PDB entry 1XMH | X-ray diffraction, 2.32 A resolution | chains A and C of the 6 polymer chains in the assembly

Chain A:
Name: Methane monooxygenase component A alpha chain
Organism: Methylococcus capsulatus
Notes: EC 1.14.13.25; fragment: alpha subunit
UniProtKB: P22869 (MEMA_METCA); numbering as in UniProt (aligned over 1-527)
Amino-acid sequence (527 residues; each row starts with the number of its first residue):
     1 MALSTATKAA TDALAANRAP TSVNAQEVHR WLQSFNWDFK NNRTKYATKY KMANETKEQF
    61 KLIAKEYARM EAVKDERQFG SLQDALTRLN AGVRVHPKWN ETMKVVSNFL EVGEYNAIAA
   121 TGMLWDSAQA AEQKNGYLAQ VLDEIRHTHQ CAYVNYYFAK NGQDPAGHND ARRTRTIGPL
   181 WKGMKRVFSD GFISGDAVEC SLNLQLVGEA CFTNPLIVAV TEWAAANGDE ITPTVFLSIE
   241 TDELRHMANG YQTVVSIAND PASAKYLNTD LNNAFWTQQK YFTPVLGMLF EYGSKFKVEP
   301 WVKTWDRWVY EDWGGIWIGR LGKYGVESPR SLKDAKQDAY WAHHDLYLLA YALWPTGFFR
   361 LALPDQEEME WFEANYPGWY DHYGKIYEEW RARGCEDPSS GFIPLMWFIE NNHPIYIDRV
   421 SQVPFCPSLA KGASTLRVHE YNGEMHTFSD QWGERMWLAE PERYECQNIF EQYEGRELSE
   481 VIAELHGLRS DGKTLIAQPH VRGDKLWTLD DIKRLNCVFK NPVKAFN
Unresolved in the structure: 1-17
Swiss-Prot annotation at these positions:
  - active site: Cys151
  - binding site (Fe cation): Glu114, Glu144, His147, Glu209, Glu243, His246
Ion coordination: Co2+ site 1: Glu114, Glu144, His147, Glu243; Co2+ site 2: Glu144, Glu209, Glu243, His246

Chain C:
Name: Methane monooxygenase component A beta chain
Organism: Methylococcus capsulatus
Notes: EC 1.14.13.25; fragment: beta subunit
UniProtKB: P18798 (MEMB_METCA); residues 2-389 here correspond to UniProt positions 1-388 (UniProt number = residue number - 1)
Amino-acid sequence (388 residues; numbered 2 to 389; the number before each row is that of its first residue):
     2 SMLGERRRGL TDPEMAEVIL KALPEAPLDG NNKMGYFVTP RWKRLTEYEA LTVYAQPNAD
    62 WIAGGLDWGD WTQKFHGGRP SWGNETTELR TVDWFKHRDP LRRWHAPYVK DKAEEWRYTD
   122 RFLQGYSADG QIRAMNPTWR DEFINRYWGA FLFNEYGLFN AHSQGAREAL SDVTRVSLAF
   182 WGFDKIDIAQ MIQLERGFLA KIVPGFDEST AVPKAEWTNG EVYKSARLAV EGLWQEVFDW
   242 NESAFSVHAV YDALFGQFVR REFFQRLAPR FGDNLTPFFI NQAQTYFQIA KQGVQDLYYN
   302 CLGDDPEFSD YNRTVMRNWT GKWLEPTIAA LRDFMGLFAK LPAGTTDKEE ITASLYRVVD
   362 DWIEDYASRI DFKADRDQIV KAVLAGLK
Differences from the reference sequence: conflict Glu18 (Ala17 in P18798), Arg370 (Ala369 in P18798)

How chain A and chain C interact:
Residue-residue contacts (245):
  Arg18(A) with Ser128(C); Ala129(C), hydrogen bond (side chain-backbone); Gly131(C)
  Ala19(A) with Ser128(C)
  Pro20(A) with Gln125(C); Ser128(C); Ala129(C), hydrophobic
  Thr21(A) with Leu124(C); Gln125(C); Ser128(C), hydrogen bond (backbone-side chain); Phe199(C); Lys202(C); Ile203(C)
  Ser22(A) with Asp121(C), hydrogen bond; Leu124(C); Lys202(C), hydrogen bond (backbone-side chain)
  Val23(A) with Trp117(C); Leu195(C), hydrophobic; Gly198(C); Phe199(C)
  Glu27(A) with Lys202(C), salt bridge
  Val28(A) with Gln191(C); Leu195(C), hydrophobic
  Trp31(A) with Gln194(C); Glu209(C), hydrogen bond; Ser210(C); Thr211(C)
  Leu32(A) with Gln191(C)
  Ser34(A) with Phe154(C); Thr211(C), hydrogen bond; Lys215(C), hydrogen bond (backbone-side chain)
  Phe35(A) with Leu153(C), hydrophobic; Phe154(C); Tyr157(C)
  Asn36(A) with Tyr157(C); Lys215(C), hydrogen bond (backbone-side chain); Trp235(C)
  Trp37(A) with Phe154(C); Lys215(C); Trp218(C); Thr219(C); Arg228(C); Val231(C), hydrophobic; Glu232(C), hydrogen bond
  Phe39(A) with Glu232(C); Trp235(C), hydrophobic; Gln236(C)
  Asn41(A) with Gln236(C); Glu237(C)
  Asn42(A) with Trp235(C); Gln236(C), hydrogen bond
  Arg43(A) with Gln236(C), hydrogen bond (side chain-backbone); Phe239(C)
  Lys45(A) with Gln165(C), hydrogen bond; Trp235(C), hydrogen bond (side chain-backbone); Gln236(C); Val238(C), hydrogen bond (side chain-backbone); Phe239(C)
  Tyr46(A) with Arg80(C); Gln165(C); Arg168(C); Glu169(C), hydrogen bond
  Ile63(A) with Gln191(C)
  Ala64(A) with Lys113(C); Phe184(C), hydrophobic; Asp188(C); Gln191(C), hydrogen bond (backbone-side chain)
  Lys65(A) with Lys113(C); Glu116(C); Trp117(C); Asp188(C), salt bridge; Met192(C); Gln283(C), hydrogen bond; Tyr287(C), hydrogen bond
  Glu66(A) with Trp117(C), hydrogen bond
  Tyr67(A) with His106(C), hydrogen bond; Phe184(C), hydrophobic
  Ala68(A) with Val110(C); Lys113(C); Ala114(C)
  Arg69(A) with Ala114(C); Trp117(C)
  Ala72(A) with Val110(C); Ala114(C), hydrophobic
  Asp75(A) with Ala107(C); Val110(C)
  Phe79(A) with Trp105(C), hydrophobic; Ala107(C), hydrophobic
  Val93(A) with Leu24(C)
  Arg94(A) with Leu11(C); Ile20(C); Leu21(C)
  Val95(A) with Ile20(C); Leu24(C)
  His96(A) with Ile20(C)
  Pro97(A) with Ala23(C)
  Glu111(A) with Ala56(C)
  Val112(A) with Pro58(C), hydrophobic
  Tyr115(A) with Gln57(C), hydrogen bond; Trp83(C), hydrophobic; Ser172(C), hydrogen bond (side chain-backbone); Asp173(C), hydrogen bond (side chain-backbone); Arg176(C), hydrogen bond
  Asn116(A) with Pro58(C); Trp83(C)
  Ile118(A) with Arg176(C)
  Ala119(A) with Trp83(C), hydrophobic; Ala167(C); Arg168(C); Arg176(C)
  Gly122(A) with Ser164(C); Ala167(C)
  Met123(A) with Phe76(C), hydrophobic; Arg168(C)
  Trp125(A) with Phe160(C), hydrophobic; Asn161(C); His163(C); Ser164(C); Ala167(C), hydrophobic
  Asp126(A) with Ser164(C), hydrogen bond; Gln165(C)
  Ala131(A) with Tyr157(C)
  Lys134(A) with Tyr157(C); Asn161(C)
  Asn135(A) with Ile187(C)
  Leu138(A) with Phe160(C), hydrophobic; Phe184(C), hydrophobic; Ile187(C), hydrophobic
  Leu142(A) with His106(C), hydrogen bond (backbone-side chain); Phe181(C), hydrophobic; Phe184(C), hydrophobic
  Ile145(A) with Ala180(C), hydrophobic
  Arg146(A) with His106(C)
  His149(A) with Leu52(C); Thr53(C), hydrogen bond; Trp105(C); His106(C), hydrogen bond (side chain-backbone)
  Ala152(A) with Met35(C); Leu52(C)
  Tyr153(A) with Glu48(C); Leu52(C)
  Tyr156(A) with Met35(C), hydrophobic; Glu48(C); Ala51(C), hydrophobic; Leu52(C), hydrophobic
  Ala159(A) with Asn33(C)
  Lys160(A) with Asn33(C), hydrogen bond (backbone-side chain)
  Gly162(A) with Pro28(C)
  Gln163(A) with Leu24(C); Pro25(C); Pro28(C); Leu29(C), hydrogen bond (backbone-backbone)
  Asp164(A) with Leu29(C)
  Pro165(A) with Asp30(C); Asn32(C); Asn33(C)
  Ala166(A) with Asp30(C)
  His168(A) with Met35(C)
  Asn169(A) with Asn32(C), hydrogen bond (side chain-backbone); Lys34(C); Met35(C); Gly36(C), hydrogen bond (backbone-backbone); Tyr37(C); Phe38(C)
  Asp170(A) with Tyr37(C), hydrogen bond; Phe38(C)
  Arg172(A) with Met35(C); Ala51(C), hydrogen bond (side chain-backbone); Leu52(C), hydrogen bond (side chain-backbone); Thr53(C); Val54(C), hydrogen bond (side chain-backbone); Tyr55(C); Ala56(C)
  Arg173(A) with Tyr37(C), hydrogen bond; Phe38(C); Leu67(C)
  Thr176(A) with Asp68(C); Trp69(C), hydrogen bond (backbone-side chain)
  Trp181(A) with Pro58(C), hydrophobic; Asp68(C), hydrogen bond
  Lys182(A) with Trp69(C), hydrogen bond (side chain-backbone); Thr73(C)
  Lys185(A) with Asp68(C), salt bridge; Thr73(C)
  Arg186(A) with Thr73(C), hydrogen bond (backbone-side chain); Gln74(C), hydrogen bond
  Asp190(A) with Trp72(C); Thr73(C), hydrogen bond; Gln74(C); Ser82(C), hydrogen bond
  Gly191(A) with Gln74(C)
  Ile193(A) with Phe76(C); Ser82(C); Trp83(C); Arg168(C), hydrogen bond (backbone-side chain)
  Ser194(A) with Gln74(C), hydrogen bond (backbone-side chain); Lys75(C); Phe76(C); Ser82(C), hydrogen bond
  Gly195(A) with Phe76(C)
  Glu222(A) with Arg7(C), salt bridge
  Ala225(A) with Arg9(C); Gly10(C), hydrogen bond (backbone-backbone)
  Ala226(A) with Gly10(C); Met16(C)
  Asn227(A) with Ile20(C)
  Gly228(A) with Gly10(C); Leu11(C); Ile20(C)
  Glu230(A) with Arg9(C), salt bridge; Leu11(C)
  Phe296(A) with Met16(C); Val19(C), hydrophobic; Ile20(C), hydrophobic
  Arg360(A) with Leu29(C)
  Gln422(A) with Thr73(C)
  Glu460(A) with His77(C), salt bridge
  Glu462(A) with Lys75(C); His77(C); Gly78(C), hydrogen bond (side chain-backbone); Gly79(C)
  Arg463(A) with Thr73(C); Gln74(C); Lys75(C), hydrogen bond (side chain-backbone); Phe76(C); His77(C), hydrogen bond
  Tyr464(A) with Thr73(C); Gln74(C), hydrogen bond
  Glu465(A) with Asp71(C); Lys75(C), salt bridge
  Cys466(A) with Asp71(C); Trp72(C); Thr73(C)
  Gln467(A) with Trp69(C); Gly70(C); Asp71(C), hydrogen bond (side chain-backbone)
  Asn468(A) with Trp69(C)
  Ile469(A) with Trp69(C), hydrophobic
  Gln472(A) with Trp69(C)
  Tyr473(A) with Trp69(C), hydrogen bond
  Arg489(A) with Leu29(C), hydrogen bond (side chain-backbone); Asp30(C)
  Ser490(A) with Asp30(C), hydrogen bond; Asn32(C)
  Gly503(A) with Leu29(C)
Also at the interface, not in a pair above, chain A (115 interface residues in all): Ala25, Asp38, Leu62, Glu71, Leu89, Ala120, Thr148, Asn155, Arg175, Ser189, Glu199, Lys295, Val420, Leu485
Also at the interface, not in a pair above, chain C (115 interface residues in all): Arg8, Ala27, Gly31, Pro81, Tyr109, Lys111, Arg118, Asp130, Arg134, Gly158, Val177, Ala190

Summary:
Chain A and chain C each contribute 115 residues to their interface; the contacts include 56 hydrogen bonds
and 7 salt bridges. Polar pairs include Glu27(A)-Lys202(C), Lys65(A)-Asp188(C) and Lys185(A)-Asp68(C). Curated
annotation (UniProt) lists active-site residue Cys151(A) and 6 Fe cation-binding residues on chain A.
Here chain A is Methane monooxygenase component A alpha chain and chain C is Methane monooxygenase component A
beta chain, both from Methylococcus capsulatus. Entry 1XMH (Structure of Co(II) reconstituted methane
monooxygenase hydroxylase from M. capsulatus (Bath)) was determined by X-ray diffraction (same publication as
1XMF and 1XMG).
